PDB entry 9RAZ | X-ray diffraction, 1.38 A resolution | chains B and C of the 4 polymer chains in the assembly

Chain B (and C):
Name: NADP-dependent glyceraldehyde-3-phosphate dehydrogenase
Organism: Streptococcus pyogenes
Notes: chain C of this document is another copy of the same molecule, construct and numbering; everything in this record applies to it too
UniProtKB: A0A4U9C786 (A0A4U9C786_STRPY); residue numbers follow UniProt; this construct covers 1-475
Amino-acid sequence (496 residues; numbered -20 to 475; the number before each row is that of its first residue; numbers below 1 keep their minus sign (Ala-20 is residue -20)):
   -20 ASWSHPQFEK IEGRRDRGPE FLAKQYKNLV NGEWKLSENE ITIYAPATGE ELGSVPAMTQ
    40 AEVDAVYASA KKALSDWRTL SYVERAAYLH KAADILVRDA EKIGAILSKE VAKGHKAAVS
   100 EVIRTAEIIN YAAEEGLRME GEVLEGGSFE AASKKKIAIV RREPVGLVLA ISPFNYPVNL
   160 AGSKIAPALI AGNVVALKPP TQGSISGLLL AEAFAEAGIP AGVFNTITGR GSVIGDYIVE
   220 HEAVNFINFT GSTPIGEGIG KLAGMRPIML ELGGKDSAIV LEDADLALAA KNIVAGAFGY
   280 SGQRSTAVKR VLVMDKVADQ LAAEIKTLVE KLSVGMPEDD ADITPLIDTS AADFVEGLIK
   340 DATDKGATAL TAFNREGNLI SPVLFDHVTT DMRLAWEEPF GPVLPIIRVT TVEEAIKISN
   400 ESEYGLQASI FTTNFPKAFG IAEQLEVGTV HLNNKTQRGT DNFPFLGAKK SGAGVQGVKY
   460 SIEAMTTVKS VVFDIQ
Disordered / not traced: -20 to 0
Differences from the reference sequence: expression tag (-20 to 0); conflict Leu1 (Met in A0A4U9C786), Thr58 (Ala in A0A4U9C786), Ser284 (Cys in A0A4U9C786)
Ligand contacts: NADP (NAP; NADP nicotinamide-adenine-dinucleotide phosphate): Ile150, Ser151, Pro152, Phe153, Asn154, Leu159, Lys177, Pro178, Pro179, Thr180, Gln181, Gly208, Arg209, Gly210, Ser211, Gly214, Asp215, Val218, Phe228, Thr229, Gly230, Ser231, Ile234, Ile238, Glu250, Leu251, Gly252, Gly253, Ser284, Glu377, Phe379, Leu405, Arg437, Phe444

Chain B / chain C interface:
Residue-residue contacts (53):
  Thr58(B) - Lys133(C)  hydrogen bond (backbone-side chain)
  Ser60(B) - Gly126(C)
  Ser60(B) - Ala130(C)
  Ser60(B) - Lys133(C)
  Tyr61(B) - Gly126(C)  hydrogen bond (backbone-backbone)
  Val62(B) - Gly126(C)  hydrogen bond (backbone-backbone)
  Val62(B) - Ser127(C)
  Val62(B) - Phe128(C)
  Val62(B) - Glu129(C)
  Val62(B) - Ala130(C)
  Glu63(B) - Ala130(C)
  Leu116(B) - Ser127(C)  hydrogen bond (backbone-side chain)
  Glu119(B) - Glu121(C)
  Glu119(B) - Val122(C)
  Glu119(B) - Leu123(C)
  Gly120(B) - Glu121(C)
  Gly120(B) - Val122(C)  hydrogen bond (backbone-backbone)
  Glu121(B) - Glu119(C)
  Glu121(B) - Gly120(C)
  Glu121(B) - Val122(C)
  Val122(B) - Glu119(C)
  Val122(B) - Gly120(C)  hydrogen bond (backbone-backbone)
  Val122(B) - Glu121(C)
  Val122(B) - Val122(C)
  Val122(B) - Ile138(C)  hydrophobic
  Val122(B) - Arg140(C)
  Leu123(B) - Glu119(C)
  Glu124(B) - Arg140(C)  salt bridge
  Gly126(B) - Ser60(C)
  Gly126(B) - Tyr61(C)  hydrogen bond (backbone-backbone)
  Gly126(B) - Val62(C)  hydrogen bond (backbone-backbone)
  Ser127(B) - Tyr61(C)
  Ser127(B) - Val62(C)
  Ser127(B) - Leu116(C)  hydrogen bond (side chain-backbone)
  Phe128(B) - Val62(C)
  Glu129(B) - Val62(C)
  Ala130(B) - Ser60(C)
  Ala130(B) - Val62(C)
  Ala130(B) - Glu63(C)
  Lys133(B) - Thr58(C)  hydrogen bond (side chain-backbone)
  Lys133(B) - Ser60(C)
  Ile136(B) - Arg140(C)
  Ile138(B) - Ile138(C)  hydrophobic
  Val139(B) - Val122(C)
  Arg140(B) - Val122(C)
  Arg140(B) - Glu124(C)  salt bridge
  Arg140(B) - Ile136(C)
  Arg140(B) - Ile474(C)
  Thr412(B) - Thr412(C)
  Phe414(B) - Phe414(C)  hydrophobic
  Phe414(B) - Pro415(C)  hydrophobic
  Pro415(B) - Phe414(C)  hydrophobic
  Ile474(B) - Arg140(C)
Other interface residues (no listed pair), chain B (28 interface residues in all): Leu59, Arg117
Other interface residues (no listed pair), chain C (29 interface residues in all): Leu59, Arg117, Met118, Val139

In short:
Chain B and chain C form an interface of 28 and 29 residues respectively; the contacts include 10 hydrogen
bonds and 2 salt bridges. Among the polar pairs are Glu124(B)-Arg140(C), Thr58(B)-Lys133(C) and
Leu116(B)-Ser127(C). Ligands of chain B: NADP.
Chain B and chain C are both NADP-dependent glyceraldehyde-3-phosphate dehydrogenase (Streptococcus pyogenes);
the structure, Streptococcus pyogenes GapN in complex with NADP and glyceraldehyde-3-phosphate, was determined
by X-ray diffraction, deposited together with 9RAS, 9RAV, 9RAU, 9RB1 and 8QHN.
